Entry 7CKY (electron microscopy, 3.20 A resolution); this record covers chains B and R of the 5 polymer chains in the assembly.

# Chain B
Name: Guanine nucleotide-binding protein G(I)/G(S)/G(T) subunit beta-1
From: Homo sapiens
UniProt: P62873 (GBB1_HUMAN); numbering as in UniProt (aligned over 2-340)
Sequence (348 residues; each row starts with the number of its first residue; numbers below 1 keep their minus sign (Met-7 is residue -7)):
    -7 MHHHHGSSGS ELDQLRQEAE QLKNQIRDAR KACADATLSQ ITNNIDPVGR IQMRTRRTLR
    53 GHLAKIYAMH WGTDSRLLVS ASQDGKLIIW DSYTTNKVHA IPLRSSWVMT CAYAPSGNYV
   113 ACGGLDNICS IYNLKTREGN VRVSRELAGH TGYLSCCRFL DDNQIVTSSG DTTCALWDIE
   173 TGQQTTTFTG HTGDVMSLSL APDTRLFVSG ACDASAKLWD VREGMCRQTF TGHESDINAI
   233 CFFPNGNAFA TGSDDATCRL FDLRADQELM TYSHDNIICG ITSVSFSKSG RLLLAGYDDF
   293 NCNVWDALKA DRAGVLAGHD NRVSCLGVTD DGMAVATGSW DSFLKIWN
Unresolved in the structure: -7 to 0
Sequence notes: expression tag (-7 to 1)
UniProt features mapped onto this chain:
  - modified residue: Ser2 (N-acetylserine), His266 (Phosphohistidine)
  - natural variant: Leu30 (L30F: In MRD42; uncertain significance), Arg52 (R52G: In MRD42), Gly64 (G64V: In MRD42), Asp76 (D76E: In MRD42; D76G: In MRD42), Gly77 (G77S: In MRD42), Lys78 (K78R: In MRD42), Ile80 (I80N: In MRD42; I80T: In MRD42), His91 (H91R: In MRD42; uncertain significance), Ala92 (A92T: In MRD42), Pro94 (P94S: In MRD42), Leu95 (L95P: In MRD42), Arg96 (R96L: In MRD42), 5 further natural variant entries in UniProt

# Chain R
Name: D(1A) dopamine receptor
From: Homo sapiens
UniProt: P21728 (DRD1_HUMAN); residues 1-446 here = UniProt positions 1-446
Sequence (446 residues; numbered 1 to 446; the number before each row is that of its first residue):
     1 MRTLNTSAMD GTGLVVERDF SVRILTACFL SLLILSTLLG NTLVCAAVIR FRHLRSKVTN
    61 FFVISLAVSD LLVAVLVMPW KAVAEIAGFW PFGSFCNIWV AFDIMCSTAS ILNLCVISVD
   121 RYWAISSPFR YERKMTPKAA FILISVAWTL SVLISFIPVQ LSWHKAKPTS PSDGNATSLA
   181 ETIDNCDSSL SRTYAISSSV ISFYIPVAIM IVTYTRIYRI AQKQIRRIAA LERAAVHAKN
   241 CQTTTGNGKP VECSQPESSF KMSFKRETKV LKTLSVIMGV FVCCWLPFFI LNCILPFCGS
   301 GETQPFCIDS NTFDVFVWFG WANSSLNPII YAFNADFRKA FSTLLGCYRL CPATNNAIET
   361 VSINNNGAAM FSSHHEPRGS ISKECNLVYL IPHAVGSSED LKKEEAAGIA RPLEKLSPAL
   421 SVILDYDTDV SLEKIQPITQ NGQHPT
Unresolved in the structure: 1-19, 167-183, 238-262, 299-305, 345-446
Disulfides: Cys298-Cys307
Ligand contacts: G3U (6-[4-[3-[bis(fluoranyl)methoxy]pyridin-2-yl]oxy-2-methyl-phenyl]-1,5-dimethyl-pyrimidine-2,4-dione): Lys81, Trp99, Val100, Asp103, Ile104, Ser107, Cys186, Asp187, Ser188, Ser189, Leu190, Ser198, Ser199, Ser202, Trp285, Phe288, Phe289, Asn292, Phe313, Asp314, Val317, Trp321
From the paper describing this entry:
  - binding site for G3U: Lys81, Trp99, Asp103, Ile104, Asp187 to Ser189, Leu190, Ser198, Ser202, Phe288, Asn292, Phe313, Val317
  - mutagenesis - F129A, F129L (11-fold): decreased signaling with Guanine nucleotide-binding protein G(s) subunit alpha isoforms short

# How chain B and chain R interact
Residue-residue contacts (4):
  Arg52(B) - Arg52(R)
  Asp312(B) - His53(R)
  Asp312(B) - Lys339(R)
  Phe335(B) - Arg52(R)
Interface residues without a listed pair, chain B (4 interface residues in all): Phe292
Interface residues without a listed pair, chain R (4 interface residues in all): Ser56

# Overview
Chain B and chain R each contribute 4 residues to their interface. Bound to chain R: compound G3U. From the
paper: a binding site for G3U at Lys81(R), Trp99(R) and Asp103(R) among others; F129A and F129L of chain R
reduce signaling with Guanine nucleotide-binding protein G(s) subunit alpha isoforms short.
Chain B is Guanine nucleotide-binding protein G(I)/G(S)/G(T) subunit beta-1 and chain R is D(1A) dopamine
receptor, both from Homo sapiens; the structure, Cryo-EM structure of PW0464 bound dopamine receptor DRD1-Gs
signaling complex, was determined by electron microscopy together with 7CKW, 7CKX, 7CKZ and 7CRH from the same
study.
